PDB entry 4NK9 | X-ray diffraction, 2.57 A resolution | chains A and B

== Chain A (and B) ==
Molecule: Fibroblast growth factor receptor 1
Organism: Homo sapiens
Notes: EC 2.7.10.1; fragment: kinase domain; chain B of this document is another copy of the same molecule, construct and numbering; everything in this record applies to it too
UniProtKB: P11362 (FGFR1_HUMAN); residue numbers follow UniProt; this construct covers 458-765
Amino-acid sequence (309 residues; each row starts with the number of its first residue):
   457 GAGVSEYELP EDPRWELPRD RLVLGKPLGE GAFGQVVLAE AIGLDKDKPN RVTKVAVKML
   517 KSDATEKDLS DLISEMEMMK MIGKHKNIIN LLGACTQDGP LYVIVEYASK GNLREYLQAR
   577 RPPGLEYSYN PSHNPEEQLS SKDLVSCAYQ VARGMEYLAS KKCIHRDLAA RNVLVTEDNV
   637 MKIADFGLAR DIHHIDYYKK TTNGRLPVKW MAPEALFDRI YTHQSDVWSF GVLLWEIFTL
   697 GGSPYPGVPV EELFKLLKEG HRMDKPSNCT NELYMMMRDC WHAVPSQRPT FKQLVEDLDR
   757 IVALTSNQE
Disordered / not traced: 457-463, 502, 580-592, 644-650 (chain B: 457-459, 503-504, 580-593, 644-651)
Sequence notes: expression tag (457); engineered mutation Ala-488 (Cys in P11362), Ser-584 (Cys in P11362)
Ligand contacts: 2K5 (N~4~-{5-[2-(3,5-dimethoxyphenyl)ethyl]-1H-pyrazol-3-yl}-N~2~-[(3-methyl-1,2-oxazol-5-yl)methyl]pyrimidine-2,4-diamine): Leu-484, Gly-485, Glu-486, Gly-487, Val-492, Ala-512, Lys-514, Leu-528, Glu-531, Met-535, Ile-545, Val-559, Val-561, Glu-562, Tyr-563, Ala-564, Gly-567, Leu-630, Ala-640, Asp-641, Phe-642

== Interface between chain A and chain B ==
Pairs across the interface - 12 pairs, chain A then chain B:
  Pro-702(A) with Val-704(B)
  Gly-703(A) with Val-704(B); Pro-705(B); Glu-708(B)
  Val-704(A) with Pro-702(B); Gly-703(B); Val-704(B), hydrophobic
  Pro-705(A) with Gly-703(B); Pro-705(B)
  Glu-708(A) with Gly-703(B)
  Lys-721(A) with Ser-723(B)
  Ser-723(A) with Lys-721(B), hydrogen bond (side chain-backbone)
Also at the interface, not in a pair above, chain A (11 interface residues in all): Trp-691, Leu-712, His-717, Asp-720
Also at the interface, not in a pair above, chain B (12 interface residues in all): Trp-691, Leu-712, His-717, Asp-720, Pro-722

== Summary ==
The interface between chain A and chain B involves 11 residues on one side and 12 on the other; the contacts
include 1 hydrogen bond. The hydrogen-bonded pair is Ser-723(A)/Lys-721(B). Chain A binds compound 2K5.
Both chains are Fibroblast growth factor receptor 1 (Homo sapiens). Entry 4NK9 (Crystal structure of human
fibroblast growth factor receptor 1 kinase domain in complex with pyrazolaminopyrimidine 1) was determined by
X-ray diffraction together with 4NKA and 4NKS from the same study.
